Entry 9NY7 (X-ray diffraction, 2.07 A resolution); this record covers chains A and B.

== Chain A (and B) ==
Molecule: Ribose operon repressor
From: Escherichia coli
Notes: chain B of this document is another copy of the same molecule, construct and numbering; everything in this record applies to it too
UniProtKB: P0ACQ0 (RBSR_ECOLI); numbering as in UniProt (aligned over 2-330)
Amino-acid sequence (330 residues; numbered 1 to 330; the number before each row is that of its first residue):
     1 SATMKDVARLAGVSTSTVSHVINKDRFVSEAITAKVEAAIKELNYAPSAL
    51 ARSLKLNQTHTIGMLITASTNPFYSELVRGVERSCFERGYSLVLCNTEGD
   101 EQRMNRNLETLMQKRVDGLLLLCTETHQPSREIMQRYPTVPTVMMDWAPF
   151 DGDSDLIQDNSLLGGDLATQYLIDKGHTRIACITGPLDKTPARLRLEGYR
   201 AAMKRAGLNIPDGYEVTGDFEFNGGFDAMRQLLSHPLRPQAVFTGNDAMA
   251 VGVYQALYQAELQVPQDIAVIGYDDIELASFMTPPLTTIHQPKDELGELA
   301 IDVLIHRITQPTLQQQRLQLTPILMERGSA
Disordered / not traced: 1-51 (chain B: 48-51)
Sequence notes: expression tag (1)
Curated features (UniProtKB/Swiss-Prot):
  - DNA-binding region: M4 to N23 (H-T-H motif)
Residues lining bound ligands: beta-D-ribopyranose (RIP): N71, F73, Y74, D146, K189, P191, R195, F220, N246, Y273, D274, Q291

== How chain A and chain B interact ==
Pairs across the interface (72; chain A residue first):
  T59(A) - K114(B)
  T61(A) - K114(B)  hydrogen bond
  A68(A) - R79(B)
  T70(A) - S75(B)
  T70(A) - R79(B)
  T70(A) - E277(B)
  V78(A) - N96(B)
  R79(A) - A68(B)
  R79(A) - T70(B)
  R79(A) - E98(B)
  E82(A) - A68(B)
  E82(A) - N96(B)
  E82(A) - E98(B)
  E82(A) - R103(B)  salt bridge
  R83(A) - E98(B)  salt bridge
  R83(A) - R103(B)
  F86(A) - R103(B)
  F86(A) - R106(B)
  G89(A) - R106(B)  hydrogen bond (backbone-side chain)
  Y90(A) - R106(B)
  S91(A) - R106(B)
  S91(A) - T110(B)
  L92(A) - C95(B)
  V93(A) - V93(B)  hydrophobic
  V93(A) - L94(B)
  L94(A) - L92(B)
  L94(A) - V93(B)
  L94(A) - L94(B)  hydrogen bond (backbone-backbone)
  C95(A) - L92(B)  hydrogen bond (side chain-backbone)
  N96(A) - V78(B)
  N96(A) - E82(B)
  N96(A) - L94(B)
  E98(A) - E82(B)
  R103(A) - E82(B)  salt bridge
  R103(A) - F86(B)
  R106(A) - G89(B)  hydrogen bond (side chain-backbone)
  R106(A) - Y90(B)
  R106(A) - S91(B)
  T110(A) - S91(B)  hydrogen bond
  K114(A) - T59(B)
  K114(A) - T61(B)
  K114(A) - K114(B)  hydrogen bond (side chain-backbone)
  K114(A) - R115(B)
  R115(A) - K114(B)
  F222(A) - E277(B)
  F222(A) - L278(B)  hydrophobic
  F222(A) - F281(B)  hydrophobic
  N223(A) - E277(B)  hydrogen bond
  N223(A) - F281(B)
  V251(A) - L278(B)  hydrophobic
  V251(A) - F281(B)  hydrophobic
  Q255(A) - F281(B)  hydrogen bond (side chain-backbone)
  Q255(A) - M282(B)  hydrogen bond (side chain-backbone)
  Q255(A) - T283(B)
  Y258(A) - T283(B)
  Y258(A) - P284(B)
  Y258(A) - P285(B)
  E277(A) - T70(B)  hydrogen bond
  E277(A) - F222(B)
  L278(A) - F222(B)  hydrophobic
  L278(A) - V251(B)  hydrophobic
  L278(A) - L278(B)  hydrophobic
  F281(A) - F222(B)  hydrophobic
  F281(A) - N223(B)
  F281(A) - V251(B)  hydrophobic
  F281(A) - Q255(B)  hydrogen bond (backbone-side chain)
  M282(A) - Q255(B)  hydrogen bond (backbone-side chain)
  T283(A) - Y254(B)
  T283(A) - Q255(B)
  T283(A) - Y258(B)
  P284(A) - Y258(B)
  P285(A) - Y258(B)
Other interface residues (no listed pair), chain A (40 interface residues in all): E76, F226, G252, Y254, S280
Other interface residues (no listed pair), chain B (43 interface residues in all): E76, R83, T97, Q102, F226, G252, S280

== Overview ==
Chain A and chain B form an interface of 40 and 43 residues respectively, with 13 hydrogen bonds and 3 salt
bridges. Polar contacts include E82(A)-R103(B), R83(A)-E98(B) and T61(A)-K114(B). Bound to chain A:
beta-D-ribopyranose.
Chain A and chain B are both Ribose operon repressor (Escherichia coli); the structure, Crystal structure of
the ribose operon repressor, RbsR, bound to ribose, was determined by X-ray diffraction (same publication as
9NY8).
